PDB entry 9FAQ | electron microscopy, 2.90 A resolution | chains C and L of the 8 polymer chains in the assembly

# Chain C
Protein: Isoform 2 of Gamma-aminobutyric acid receptor subunit gamma-2
Organism: Homo sapiens
Reference sequence: P18507 (GBRG2_HUMAN); residues 27-428 here correspond to UniProt positions 66-467 (UniProt number = residue number + 39)
Sequence (403 residues; row label = number of the first residue in the row):
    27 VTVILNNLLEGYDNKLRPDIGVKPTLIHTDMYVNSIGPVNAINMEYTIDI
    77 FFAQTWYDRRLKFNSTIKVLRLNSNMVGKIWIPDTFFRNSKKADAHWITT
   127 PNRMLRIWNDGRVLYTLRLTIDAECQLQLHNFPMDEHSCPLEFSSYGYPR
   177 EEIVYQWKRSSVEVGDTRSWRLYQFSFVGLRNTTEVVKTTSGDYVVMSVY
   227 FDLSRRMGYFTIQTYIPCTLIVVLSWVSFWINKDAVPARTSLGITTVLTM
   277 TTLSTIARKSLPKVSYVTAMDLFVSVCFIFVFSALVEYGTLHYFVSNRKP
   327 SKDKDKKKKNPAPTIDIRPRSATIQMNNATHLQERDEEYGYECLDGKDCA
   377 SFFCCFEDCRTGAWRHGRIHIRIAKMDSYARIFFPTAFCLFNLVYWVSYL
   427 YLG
Not modelled in the structure: 324-368, 386-395
Differences from the reference sequence: expression tag (429)
Modified / non-standard residues: Cys380 (S-palmitoyl-L-cysteine; P1L); Cys381 (S-palmitoyl-L-cysteine; P1L); Cys385 (S-palmitoyl-L-cysteine; P1L)
Swiss-Prot annotation at these positions:
  - glycosylation (N-linked (GlcNAc...) asparagine): Asn90, Asn208
Disulfide bonds: Cys151-Cys165
Covalently attached groups: N-acetylglucosamine (NAG) linked to Asn208
Residues lining bound ligands:
  - phosphatidylglycerol (PGW; (1R)-2-{[(S)-{[(2S)-2,3-dihydroxypropyl]oxy}(hydroxy)phosphoryl]oxy}-1-[(hexadecanoyloxy)methyl]ethyl (9Z)-octadec-9-enoate): Ser280, Ser291, Val293, Val300, Ser301, Phe304, Ile305
  - 1,2-dilauroyl-sn-glycero-3-phosphate (PX2): Val249, Trp252, Trp256, Ser404, Arg407, Ile408, Pro411

# Chain L
Protein: LHFPL tetraspan subfamily member 4 protein
Organism: Homo sapiens
Reference sequence: Q7Z7J7 (LHPL4_HUMAN); residues 11-203 here = UniProt positions 11-203
Sequence (193 residues; each row starts with the number of its first residue):
    11 YHEHYMRNSRAIGVLWAIFTICFAIINVVVFIQPYWVGDSVSTPKPGYFG
    61 LFHYCVGSGLAGRELTCRGSFTDFSTIPSSAFKAAAFFVLLSMVLILGCI
   111 TCFSLFFFCNTATVYKICAWMQLLAALCLVLGCMIFPDGWDAETIRDMCG
   161 AKTGKYSLGDCSVRWAYILAIIGILNALILSFLAFVLGNRQTD
Disulfide bonds: Cys65-Cys77, Cys109-Cys128, Cys159-Cys171
Residues lining bound ligands:
  - phosphatidylglycerol (PGW; (1R)-2-{[(S)-{[(2S)-2,3-dihydroxypropyl]oxy}(hydroxy)phosphoryl]oxy}-1-[(hexadecanoyloxy)methyl]ethyl (9Z)-octadec-9-enoate), molecule 1: Arg20, Gly23, Ala27, Ile28, Ile31, Ile110, Phe113, Ser114, Phe116, Phe117, Phe118, Cys119, Thr121, Tyr125
  - phosphatidylglycerol (PGW), molecule 2: Thr82, Asp83, Phe84, Ser85

# Interface between chain C and chain L
Pairs across the interface - 43 pairs, chain C then chain L:
  His156(C) - Ser80(L)
  His156(C) - Thr82(L)
  Glu211(C) - Leu70(L)
  Tyr292(C) - Asp83(L)
  Val293(C) - Thr82(L)  hydrogen bond (backbone-side chain)
  Ser377(C) - Lys126(L)  hydrogen bond (backbone-side chain)
  Ser377(C) - Asn199(L)
  Phe378(C) - Phe195(L)
  Phe378(C) - Val196(L)  hydrophobic
  Phe378(C) - Asn199(L)
  Phe379(C) - Lys126(L)
  Phe379(C) - Trp130(L)
  Phe379(C) - Phe195(L)  hydrophobic
  Cys380(C) - Leu101(L)
  Cys380(C) - Trp130(L)
  Cys380(C) - Leu134(L)
  Cys380(C) - Cys138(L)
  Cys381(C) - Leu101(L)
  Cys381(C) - Leu105(L)
  Cys381(C) - Thr123(L)
  Cys381(C) - Ile127(L)
  Cys381(C) - Met131(L)
  Cys385(C) - Gly108(L)
  Cys385(C) - Cys112(L)
  Cys385(C) - Met131(L)
  Ser404(C) - Phe118(L)
  Tyr405(C) - Phe118(L)  hydrophobic
  Ile408(C) - Ser114(L)
  Ile408(C) - Phe118(L)  hydrophobic
  Phe409(C) - Thr111(L)
  Phe409(C) - Ser114(L)
  Phe409(C) - Leu115(L)  hydrophobic
  Thr412(C) - Thr111(L)
  Thr412(C) - Ser114(L)
  Ala413(C) - Thr111(L)
  Leu416(C) - Leu107(L)
  Leu416(C) - Ile110(L)  hydrophobic
  Leu416(C) - Thr111(L)
  Val420(C) - Leu107(L)  hydrophobic
  Ser424(C) - Ile42(L)
  Leu428(C) - Val38(L)  hydrophobic
  Leu428(C) - Ile42(L)  hydrophobic
  Leu428(C) - Gln43(L)
Also at the interface, not in a pair above, chain C (21 interface residues in all): Gly429
Also at the interface, not in a pair above, chain L (32 interface residues in all): Val39, Met103, Val104, Phe117, Phe192

# In short
The interface between chain C and chain L involves 21 residues on one side and 32 on the other, with 2
hydrogen bonds. Polar pairs include Val293(C)-Thr82(L) and Ser377(C)-Lys126(L). One phosphatidylglycerol
molecule is bound between chain C and chain L. Ligands of chain C: 1,2-dilauroyl-sn-glycero-3-phosphate.
Chain C is Isoform 2 of Gamma-aminobutyric acid receptor subunit gamma-2 and chain L is LHFPL tetraspan
subfamily member 4 protein, both from Homo sapiens; the structure, CryoEM structure of human full-length
alpha1beta3gamma2 GABA(A)R in complex with GARLH4, the TMD of Neuroligin2 and ..., was determined by electron
microscopy.
